PDB entry 2EJX | X-ray diffraction, 1.79 A resolution | chain A

Chain A:
Name: Stk_08120
Source organism: Sulfolobus tokodaii str. 7
Reference sequence: Q973T5 (Q973T5_SULTO); residues 1-136 here = UniProt positions 1-136
Sequence (139 residues; row label = number of the first residue in the row; numbers below 1 keep their minus sign (Gly-2 is residue -2)):
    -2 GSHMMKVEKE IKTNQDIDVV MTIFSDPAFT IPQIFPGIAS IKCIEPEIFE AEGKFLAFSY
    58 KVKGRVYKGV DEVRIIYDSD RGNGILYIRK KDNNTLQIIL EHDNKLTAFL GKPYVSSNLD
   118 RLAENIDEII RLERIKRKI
Unresolved in the structure: -2 to 2
Sequence notes: expression tag (-2 to 0)
Reported in the primary citation:
  - contacts within the chain: Asp23-Arg134 (salt bridge), Pro33-Tyr57 (hydrogen bond), Tyr74-His99 (hydrogen bond), Ser76-Arg78 (hydrogen bond), Ser76-Gly79 (hydrogen bond), Arg78-His99 (hydrogen bond)

In short:
From the paper: contacts within the chain involving Asp23, Arg134 and Pro33 among others.
Chain A is Stk_08120 (Sulfolobus tokodaii str. 7); the structure, Crystal structure of the hypothetical
protein STK_08120 from Sulfolobus tokodaii, was determined by X-ray diffraction (same publication as 3W9K).
